PDB entry 4RAB | X-ray diffraction, 2.26 A resolution | chains C and D of the 4 polymer chains in the assembly

# Chain C (and D)
Name: Hypoxanthine-guanine phosphoribosyltransferase
Organism: Homo sapiens
Notes: EC 2.4.2.8; chain D of this document is another copy of the same molecule, construct and numbering; everything in this record applies to it too
Reference sequence: P00492 (HPRT_HUMAN); residues 1-217 here correspond to UniProt positions 2-218 (UniProt number = residue number + 1)
Chain sequence (217 residues; row label = number of the first residue in the row):
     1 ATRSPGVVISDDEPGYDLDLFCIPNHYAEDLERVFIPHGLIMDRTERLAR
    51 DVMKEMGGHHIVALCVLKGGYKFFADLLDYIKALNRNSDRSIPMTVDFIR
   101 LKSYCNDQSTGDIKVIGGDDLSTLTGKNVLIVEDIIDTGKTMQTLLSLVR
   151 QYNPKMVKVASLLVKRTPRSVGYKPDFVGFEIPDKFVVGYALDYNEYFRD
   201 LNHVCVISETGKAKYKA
Not modelled in the structure: 1-4, 103-112 (chain D: 1-3, 103-114)
UniProt features mapped onto this chain:
  - active site: D137 (Proton acceptor)
  - binding site (GMP): K68, E133 to T141, K165, K185 to V187, D193
  - binding site (Mg(2+)): D193
  - modified residue: A1 (N-acetylalanine), K102 (N6-acetyllysine), T141 (Phosphothreonine)
  - cross-link: K114 (Glycyl lysine isopeptide (Lys-Gly) (interchain with G-Cter in SUMO1))
Ion coordination: Mg2+ site 1: E133, D134; Mg2+ site 2: D193 (together with 3L3, phosphate ion)
Residues lining bound ligands: 3L3 ([(E)-2-(2-{[2-(2-amino-8-bromo-6-oxo-1,6-dihydro-9H-purin-9-yl)ethyl][(E)-2-phosphonoethenyl]amino}ethoxy)ethenyl]phosphonic acid): E133, I135, I136, D137, T138, G139, K140, T141, K165, K185, F186, V187, V188, L192, D193

# How chain C and chain D interact
Pairs across the interface (38; chain C residue first):
  G6(C) - L20(D)
  V7(C) - Y16(D)  hydrophobic
  V7(C) - L20(D)  hydrophobic
  Y16(C) - V7(D)  hydrophobic
  Y16(C) - L40(D)
  D19(C) - R47(D)  salt bridge
  L20(C) - S4(D)
  L20(C) - G6(D)
  L20(C) - V7(D)  hydrophobic
  L20(C) - R44(D)  hydrogen bond (backbone-side chain)
  L20(C) - R47(D)
  F21(C) - L40(D)  hydrophobic
  F21(C) - D43(D)
  F21(C) - R44(D)
  F21(C) - R47(D)  hydrogen bond (backbone-side chain)
  C22(C) - E46(D)
  C22(C) - R47(D)
  C22(C) - R50(D)
  P37(C) - L40(D)  hydrophobic
  P37(C) - D43(D)
  H38(C) - D43(D)  hydrogen bond (backbone-side chain)
  G39(C) - G39(D)
  G39(C) - D43(D)  hydrogen bond (backbone-side chain)
  L40(C) - Y16(D)
  L40(C) - F21(D)  hydrophobic
  L40(C) - P37(D)  hydrophobic
  D43(C) - F21(D)
  D43(C) - P37(D)
  D43(C) - H38(D)  hydrogen bond (side chain-backbone)
  D43(C) - G39(D)  hydrogen bond (side chain-backbone)
  D43(C) - H203(D)
  R44(C) - L20(D)  hydrogen bond (side chain-backbone)
  R47(C) - D19(D)  hydrogen bond (side chain-backbone)
  R47(C) - L20(D)
  R47(C) - F21(D)  hydrogen bond (side chain-backbone)
  R47(C) - C22(D)
  R50(C) - C22(D)
  H203(C) - D43(D)
Interface residues without a listed pair, chain C (20 interface residues in all): L18, I23, E46, N202

# Summary
20 residues of chain C face 18 of chain D across their interface; the contacts include 9 hydrogen bonds and 1
salt bridge. Polar contacts include D19(C)-R47(D), L20(C)-R44(D) and F21(C)-R47(D). Bound to chain C: compound
3L3.
Chain C and chain D are both Hypoxanthine-guanine phosphoribosyltransferase (Homo sapiens); the structure,
Aza-acyclic nucleoside phosphonates containing a second phosphonate group as inhibitors of the human,
Plasmodium falciparum and ..., was determined by X-ray diffraction, deposited together with 4RAC, 4RAD, 4RAN,
4RAO and 4RAQ.
